Entry 7Q0S (electron microscopy, 4.00 A resolution); this record covers chains A and C of the 8 polymer chains in the assembly.

# Chain A
Molecule: Glycogen [starch] synthase, muscle
Source organism: Homo sapiens
Notes: EC 2.4.1.11
UniProt: P13807 (GYS1_HUMAN); residue numbers follow UniProt; this construct covers 1-737
Chain sequence (737 residues; each row starts with the number of its first residue):
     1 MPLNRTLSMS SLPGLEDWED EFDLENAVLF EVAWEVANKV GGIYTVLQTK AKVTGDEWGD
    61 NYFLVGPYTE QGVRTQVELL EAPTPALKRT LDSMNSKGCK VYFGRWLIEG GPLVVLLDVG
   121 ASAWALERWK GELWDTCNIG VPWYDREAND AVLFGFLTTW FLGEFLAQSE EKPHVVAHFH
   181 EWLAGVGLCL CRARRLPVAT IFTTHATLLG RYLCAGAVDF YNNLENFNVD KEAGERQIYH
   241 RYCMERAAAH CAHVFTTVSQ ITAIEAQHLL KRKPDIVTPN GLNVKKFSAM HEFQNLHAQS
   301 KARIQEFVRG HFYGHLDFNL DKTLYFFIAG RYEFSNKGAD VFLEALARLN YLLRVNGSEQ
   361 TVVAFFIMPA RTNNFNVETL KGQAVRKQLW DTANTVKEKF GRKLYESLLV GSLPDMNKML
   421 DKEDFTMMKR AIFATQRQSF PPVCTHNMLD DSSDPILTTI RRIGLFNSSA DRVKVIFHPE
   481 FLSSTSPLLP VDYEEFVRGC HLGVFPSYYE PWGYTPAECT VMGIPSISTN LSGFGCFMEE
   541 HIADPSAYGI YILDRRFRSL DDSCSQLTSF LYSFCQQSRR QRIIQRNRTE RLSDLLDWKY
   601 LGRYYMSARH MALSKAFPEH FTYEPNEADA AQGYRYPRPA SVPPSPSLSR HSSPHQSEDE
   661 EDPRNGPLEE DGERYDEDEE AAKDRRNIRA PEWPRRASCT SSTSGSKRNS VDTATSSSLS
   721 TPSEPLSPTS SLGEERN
Disordered / not traced: 1-12, 290-292, 630-636, 643-737
Ligand contacts: 6-O-phosphono-alpha-D-glucopyranose (G6P): Gln-294, His-297, Ala-298, Lys-301, His-501, Arg-579, Arg-582, Ile-583, Arg-586
UniProt features mapped onto this chain:
  - binding site (UDP): Lys-39, Arg-331, Thr-515
  - binding site (UDP-alpha-D-glucose): His-205, Arg-211, Arg-331, Glu-510, Trp-512, Gly-513
  - binding site (alpha-D-glucose 6-phosphate): His-291, Glu-292, Gln-294, His-297, Lys-301, His-501, Arg-582, Arg-586
  - modified residue: Ser-8 (Phosphoserine), Ser-11 (Phosphoserine), Ser-412 (Phosphoserine), Ser-641 (Phosphoserine), Ser-645 (Phosphoserine), Ser-649 (Phosphoserine), Ser-652 (Phosphoserine), Ser-653 (Phosphoserine), Ser-657 (Phosphoserine), Ser-698 (Phosphoserine), Thr-700 (Phosphothreonine), Ser-710 (Phosphoserine), Thr-721 (Phosphothreonine), Ser-727 (Phosphoserine), Ser-731 (Phosphoserine)
  - natural variant: Gly-464 (G464S: In NIDDM)
Reported in the primary citation:
  - conformationally variable residues (order/disorder transition, side-chain flip): Met-290 to Glu-292, Arg-586
  - mutagenesis - R582A/R586A: abolished binding to 6-O-phosphono-alpha-D-glucopyranose

# Chain C
Molecule: Glycogen [starch] synthase, muscle
Source organism: Homo sapiens
Notes: EC 2.4.1.11
UniProt: P13807 (GYS1_HUMAN); numbering as in UniProt (aligned over 1-737)
Chain sequence (737 residues; numbered 1 to 737; the number before each row is that of its first residue):
     1 MPLNRTLSMS SLPGLEDWED EFDLENAVLF EVAWEVANKV GGIYTVLQTK AKVTGDEWGD
    61 NYFLVGPYTE QGVRTQVELL EAPTPALKRT LDSMNSKGCK VYFGRWLIEG GPLVVLLDVG
   121 ASAWALERWK GELWDTCNIG VPWYDREAND AVLFGFLTTW FLGEFLAQSE EKPHVVAHFH
   181 EWLAGVGLCL CRARRLPVAT IFTTHATLLG RYLCAGAVDF YNNLENFNVD KEAGERQIYH
   241 RYCMERAAAH CAHVFTTVSQ ITAIEAQHLL KRKPDIVTPN GLNVKKFSAM HEFQNLHAQS
   301 KARIQEFVRG HFYGHLDFNL DKTLYFFIAG RYEFSNKGAD VFLEALARLN YLLRVNGSEQ
   361 TVVAFFIMPA RTNNFNVETL KGQAVRKQLW DTANTVKEKF GRKLYESLLV GSLPDMNKML
   421 DKEDFTMMKR AIFATQRQSF PPVCTHNMLD DSSDPILTTI RRIGLFNSSA DRVKVIFHPE
   481 FLSSTSPLLP VDYEEFVRGC HLGVFPSYYE PWGYTPAECT VMGIPSISTN LSGFGCFMEE
   541 HIADPSAYGI YILDRRFRSL DDSCSQLTSF LYSFCQQSRR QRIIQRNRTE RLSDLLDWKY
   601 LGRYYMSARH MALSKAFPEH FTYEPNEADA AQGYRYPRPA SVPPSPSLSR HSSPHQSEDE
   661 EDPRNGPLEE DGERYDEDEE AAKDRRNIRA PEWPRRASCT SSTSGSKRNS VDTATSSSLS
   721 TPSEPLSPTS SLGEERN
Disordered / not traced: 1-12, 290-292, 630-636, 643-737
Modified / non-standard residues: Ser-641 (phosphoserine; SEP)
Ligand contacts: 6-O-phosphono-alpha-D-glucopyranose (G6P): Gln-294, His-297, Ala-298, Lys-301, His-501, Arg-579, Arg-582, Ile-583, Arg-586
UniProt features mapped onto this chain:
  - binding site (UDP): Lys-39, Arg-331, Thr-515
  - binding site (UDP-alpha-D-glucose): His-205, Arg-211, Arg-331, Glu-510, Trp-512, Gly-513
  - binding site (alpha-D-glucose 6-phosphate): His-291, Glu-292, Gln-294, His-297, Lys-301, His-501, Arg-582, Arg-586
  - modified residue: Ser-8 (Phosphoserine), Ser-11 (Phosphoserine), Ser-412 (Phosphoserine), Ser-641 (Phosphoserine), Ser-645 (Phosphoserine), Ser-649 (Phosphoserine), Ser-652 (Phosphoserine), Ser-653 (Phosphoserine), Ser-657 (Phosphoserine), Ser-698 (Phosphoserine), Thr-700 (Phosphothreonine), Ser-710 (Phosphoserine), Thr-721 (Phosphothreonine), Ser-727 (Phosphoserine), Ser-731 (Phosphoserine)
  - natural variant: Gly-464 (G464S: In NIDDM)

# How chain A and chain C interact
Pairs across the interface - 12 pairs, chain A then chain C:
  Pro-13(A) with Arg-580(C)
  Phe-293(A) with Gln-294(C)
  Gln-294(A) with Phe-293(C)
  Asn-295(A) with Asn-295(C)
  Arg-580(A) with Pro-13(C)
  Ile-584(A) with Arg-591(C)
  Asn-587(A) with Asn-587(C)
  Arg-588(A) with Ser-641(C)
  Arg-591(A) with Ile-584(C); Ser-641(C)
  Ser-641(A) with Ser-641(C)
  Val-642(A) with Ser-641(C)
Other interface residues (no listed pair), chain A (12 interface residues in all): Asp-594
Other interface residues (no listed pair), chain C (10 interface residues in all): Asp-594

# Summary
12 residues of chain A face 10 of chain C across their interface. Ligands of chain A:
6-O-phosphono-alpha-D-glucopyranose. Bound to chain C: 6-O-phosphono-alpha-D-glucopyranose. The paper reports
that R582A/R586A of chain A abolish binding to 6-O-phosphono-alpha-D-glucopyranose; conformational variability
at Met-290(A) and Arg-586(A).
Chain A is Glycogen [starch] synthase, muscle and chain C is Glycogen [starch] synthase, muscle, both from
Homo sapiens; the structure, Human GYS1-GYG1 complex inhibited-like state bound to glucose-6-phosphate, was
determined by electron microscopy together with 7Q0B, 7Q12 and 7Q13 from the same study.
